Entry 4ZDO (X-ray diffraction, 2.65 A resolution); this record covers chains A and B of the 3 polymer chains in the assembly.

[Chain A (and B)]
Name: O-phosphoseryl-tRNA(Sec) selenium transferase
Organism: Homo sapiens
Notes: EC 2.9.1.2; chain B of this document is another copy of the same molecule, construct and numbering; everything in this record applies to it too
UniProtKB: Q9HD40 (SPCS_HUMAN); numbering as in UniProt (aligned over 1-501)
Sequence (501 residues; numbered 1 to 501; the number before each row is that of its first residue):
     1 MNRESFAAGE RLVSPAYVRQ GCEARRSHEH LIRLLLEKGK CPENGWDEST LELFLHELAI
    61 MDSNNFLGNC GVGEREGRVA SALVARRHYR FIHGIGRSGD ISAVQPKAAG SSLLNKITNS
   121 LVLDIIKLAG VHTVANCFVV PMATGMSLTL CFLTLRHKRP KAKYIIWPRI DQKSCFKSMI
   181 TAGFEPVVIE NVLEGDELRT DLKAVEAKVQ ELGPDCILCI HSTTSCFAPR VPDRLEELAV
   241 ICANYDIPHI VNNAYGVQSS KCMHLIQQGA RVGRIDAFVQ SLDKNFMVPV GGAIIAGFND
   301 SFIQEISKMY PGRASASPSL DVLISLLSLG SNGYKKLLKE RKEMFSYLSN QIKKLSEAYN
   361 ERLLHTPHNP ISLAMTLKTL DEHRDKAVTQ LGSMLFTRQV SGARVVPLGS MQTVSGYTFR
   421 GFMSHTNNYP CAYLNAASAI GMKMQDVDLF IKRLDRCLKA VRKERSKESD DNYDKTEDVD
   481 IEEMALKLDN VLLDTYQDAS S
Disordered / not traced: 1-18, 464-501 (chain B: 1, 13-16, 464-501)
Construct notes: engineered mutation Ser325 (Thr in Q9HD40)
Swiss-Prot annotation at these positions:
  - region: Gly96 to Pro106 (Phosphate loop (P-loop)), Asp474 to Leu493 (SLA/LP epitope)
  - binding site (pyridoxal 5'-phosphate): Arg75
  - binding site (substrate): Arg97, Ser98, Gln105, Arg313
  - binding site (tRNA): Arg271, Arg398, Lys463
  - site: Glu74 (May act as a substrate filter by repelling compounds with a negatively charged alpha-carboxylate)
  - modified residue: Ser14 (Phosphoserine), Lys284 (N6-(pyridoxal phosphate)lysine)
  - natural variant: Ala239 (A239T: In PCH2D), Ser325 (T325S: In PCH2D; this construct carries the variant), Tyr334 (Y334C: In PCH2D)
  - mutagenesis: Arg75 (R75A: Inactive in vivo), Arg97 (R97A: Indistinguishable from wild-type; R97Q: Indistinguishable from wild-type), Gln105 (Q105A: Inactive in vivo), Lys173 (K173A: Indistinguishable from wild-type; K173M: Indistinguishable from wild-type), Lys284 (K284A: Loss of activity), Arg313 (R313A: Inactive in vivo)
Glycans and other covalent adducts: 4'-deoxypyridoxine phosphate (PLR) linked to Lys284
Small-molecule neighbours: 4'-deoxypyridoxine phosphate (PLR; (5-hydroxy-4,6-dimethylpyridin-3-yl)methyl dihydrogen phosphate): Glu74, Arg75, Ala143, Thr144, Gly145, Ile170, Gln172, Ser174, Cys175, Ser225, Asn252, Ala254, Tyr255, Pro311, Gly312, Arg313
Reported in the primary citation:
  - disease-associated variants - T325S: unchanged binding to selenocysteine tRNA
  - disease-associated variants - A239T, T325S (Tm change 5 degC): decreased stability
  - disease-associated variants - A239T, T325S, Y429*: decreased expression

[Chain A / chain B interface]
Pairs across the interface (12; chain A residue first):
  Leu83(A) with Arg86(B)
  Arg86(A) with Leu83(B); Arg86(B)
  Met394(A) with Arg11(B)
  Phe396(A) with Gln20(B), hydrogen bond (backbone-side chain)
  Thr397(A) with Ala7(B); Arg11(B), hydrogen bond; Gln20(B)
  Arg398(A) with Glu4(B); Ala7(B); Arg11(B)
  Gln399(A) with Gln20(B)
Also at the interface, not in a pair above, chain A (8 interface residues in all): Ala24
Also at the interface, not in a pair above, chain B (10 interface residues in all): Arg3, Glu10, Ala82, Gln399

[In short]
8 residues of chain A and 10 residues of chain B are in contact; the contacts include 2 hydrogen bonds. Among
the polar pairs are Phe396(A)-Gln20(B) and Thr397(A)-Arg11(B). Covalently linked 4'-deoxypyridoxine phosphate:
at Lys284(A). From the paper: A239T, T325S and Y429* of chain A reduce expression; A239T and T325S of chain A
reduce stability.
Both chains are O-phosphoseryl-tRNA(Sec) selenium transferase (Homo sapiens). Entry 4ZDO (The crystal
structure of T325S mutant of human SepSecS in complex with selenocysteine tRNA (tRNASec)) was determined by
X-ray diffraction, deposited together with 4ZDL and 4ZDP.
